Entry 5FIT (X-ray diffraction, 2.30 A resolution); this record covers chain A.

== Chain A ==
Protein: Fragile histidine triad protein
Organism: Homo sapiens
Notes: EC 3.6.1.29
Reference sequence: P49789 (FHIT_HUMAN); residue numbers follow UniProt; this construct covers 1-147
Sequence (147 residues; row label = number of the first residue in the row):
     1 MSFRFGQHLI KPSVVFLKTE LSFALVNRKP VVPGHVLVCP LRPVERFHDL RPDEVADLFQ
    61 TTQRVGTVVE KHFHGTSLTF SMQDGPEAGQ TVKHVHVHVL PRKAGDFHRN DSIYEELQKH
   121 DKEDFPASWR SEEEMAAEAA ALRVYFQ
Disordered / not traced: 1, 107-126
Differences from the reference sequence: modified residue (82, 135)
Modified positions: Mse82 (selenomethionine; parent Met); Mse135 (selenomethionine; parent Met)
Residues lining bound ligands: phosphomethylphosphonic acid adenosyl ester (AP2): Phe5, His8, Ile10, Leu25, Val26, Asn27, Arg28, Lys29, His35, Leu37, Gln83, Gly89, Gln90, Thr91, Val92, His96, His98
Swiss-Prot annotation at these positions:
  - motif: His94 to His98 (Histidine triad motif)
  - active site: His96 (Tele-AMP-histidine intermediate)
  - binding site (substrate): His8, Asn27, Gln83, Gly89 to Val92, His98
  - site: Tyr114 (Important for induction of apoptosis)
  - modified residue (Phosphotyrosine): Tyr114, Tyr145
  - mutagenesis: Ile10 (I10W: Strongly reduces affinity for substrates and impairs apoptosis; when associated with W-25), Leu25 (L25W: Reduces affinity for substrates and impairs apoptosis. Strongly reduces affinity for substrates and impairs apoptosis; when associated with W-10), His35 (H35N: 50% decrease in catalytic activity. No loss in substrate binding), His94 (H94N: 75% decrease in catalytic activity. No loss in substrate binding), His96 (H96D: Loss of catalytic activity; H96G: Total loss of catalytic activity. Rescuable with free imidazole; H96N: Total loss of catalytic activity. No loss in substrate binding), His98 (H98N: 98% decrease in catalytic activity), Tyr114 (Y114A: Impairs induction of apoptosis. Strongly reduced affinity for substrates; Y114D: Impairs induction of apoptosis. Reduces affinity for substrates; Y114F: Loss of phosphorylation by SRC ...), Tyr145 (Y145F: No effect on phosphorylation by SRC)

== Overview ==
Ligands of chain A: phosphomethylphosphonic acid adenosyl ester. UniProt lists active-site residue His96, 8
substrate-binding residues and 8 mutagenesis sites.
Chain A is Fragile histidine triad protein (Homo sapiens); the structure, Fhit-substrate analog, was
determined by X-ray diffraction, deposited together with 1AV5, 1KPE, 1KPF, 4FIT and 6FIT.
